1RUK - chains L and H; structure by X-ray diffraction, 1.40 A resolution.

# Chain L
Protein: immunoglobulin igg2a, light chain
From: Mus musculus
Notes: fragment: fab
UniProtKB: Q8K0F8 (Q8K0F8_MOUSE); the construct lacks a stretch of the UniProt sequence, so the offset changes along the chain: 1-27 = UniProt 21-47; 28-214 = UniProt 53-239
Sequence (219 residues; row label = number of the first residue in the row; a row labelled like 27A-27E holds insertion residues (27A, then the next letters in order)):
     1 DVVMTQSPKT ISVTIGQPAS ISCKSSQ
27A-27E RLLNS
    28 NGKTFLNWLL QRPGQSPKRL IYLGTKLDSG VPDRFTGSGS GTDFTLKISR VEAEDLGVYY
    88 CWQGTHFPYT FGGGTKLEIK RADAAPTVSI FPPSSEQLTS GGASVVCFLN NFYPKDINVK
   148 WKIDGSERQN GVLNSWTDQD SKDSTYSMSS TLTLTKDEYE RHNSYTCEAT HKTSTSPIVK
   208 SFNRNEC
Cystine bridges: Cys-23/Cys-88, Cys-134/Cys-194
Ligand contacts: benzoic acid (BEZ): Phe-32, Trp-89, Gly-91, Tyr-96

# Chain H
Protein: immunoglobulin igg2a, heavy chain
From: Mus musculus
Notes: fragment: fab
UniProtKB: P01865 (GCAM_MOUSE); the construct has insertions or renumbered stretches relative to UniProt, so the offset changes along the chain: 115-130 = UniProt 1-16; 133-154 = UniProt 17-38; 162-169 = UniProt 41-48; 171-180 = UniProt 49-58; 5 more segments
Sequence (222 residues; row label = number of the first residue in the row; note: 15 numbers in that range are skipped by the numbering (no residue carries them; nothing is unmodelled there); a row labelled like 82A-82C holds insertion residues (82A, then the next letters in order)):
     1 RVQLQQSGPG LVKPSQSLSL TCTVTGYSIT SDFAW
   35A N
    36 WIRQFPGNKL EWMGYINYSG FTSHNPSLKS RISITRDTSK NQFFLQL
82A-82C NSV
    83 TTEDTATYYC AGLLWYDG
100A-100B GA
   101 GSWGQGTLVT VSAAKTTAPS VYPLAPVCGD
   133 TTGSSVTLGC LVKGYFPEPV TL
   156 TW
   162 NSGSLSSG
   171 VHTFPAVLQS
   183 DLYTLSSSVT VTSS
   198 TWP
   202 SQSIT
   208 CNVAHPASST KVDKKI
   226 EPRGPT
Cystine bridges: Cys-22/Cys-92, Cys-142/Cys-208
Ligand contacts: benzoic acid (BEZ): Ala-34, Asn-35A, Trp-47, Tyr-50, Leu-95, Leu-96, Trp-97, Gly-100

# How chain L and chain H interact
Residue-residue contacts (86):
  Lys-30(L) / Tyr-98(H)  hydrogen bond (side chain-backbone)
  Phe-32(L) / Tyr-98(H)
  Phe-32(L) / Asp-99(H)
  Asn-34(L) / Leu-95(H)
  Asn-34(L) / Gly-100(H)  hydrogen bond (side chain-backbone)
  Leu-36(L) / Trp-103(H)
  Gln-38(L) / Gln-39(H)  hydrogen bond
  Gln-38(L) / Tyr-91(H)
  Ser-43(L) / Tyr-91(H)
  Ser-43(L) / Trp-103(H)
  Ser-43(L) / Gly-104(H)  hydrogen bond (side chain-backbone)
  Ser-43(L) / Gln-105(H)  hydrogen bond (side chain-backbone)
  Pro-44(L) / Trp-103(H)
  Arg-46(L) / Arg-1(H)
  Arg-46(L) / Ala-100B(H)
  Arg-46(L) / Gly-101(H)  hydrogen bond (side chain-backbone)
  Arg-46(L) / Ser-102(H)
  Tyr-49(L) / Asp-99(H)
  Tyr-49(L) / Gly-100A(H)
  Leu-50(L) / Asp-99(H)
  Asp-55(L) / Gly-100A(H)
  Asp-55(L) / Ala-100B(H)  hydrogen bond (side chain-backbone)
  Ser-56(L) / Arg-1(H)  hydrogen bond
  Gly-57(L) / Arg-1(H)
  Val-85(L) / Asn-43(H)
  Tyr-87(L) / Gln-39(H)  hydrogen bond
  Tyr-87(L) / Asn-43(H)
  Tyr-87(L) / Leu-45(H)  hydrophobic
  Trp-89(L) / Leu-95(H)  hydrophobic
  Phe-94(L) / Ser-58(H)
  Phe-94(L) / His-59(H)
  Phe-94(L) / Pro-61(H)
  Pro-95(L) / Trp-47(H)  hydrophobic
  Pro-95(L) / Asn-60(H)
  Pro-95(L) / Pro-61(H)
  Tyr-96(L) / Trp-47(H)
  Tyr-96(L) / Tyr-50(H)  hydrophobic
  Phe-98(L) / Leu-45(H)  hydrophobic
  Phe-98(L) / Trp-47(H)
  Gly-100(L) / Asn-43(H)
  Val-115(L) / Asp-130(H)
  Ser-116(L) / Thr-139(H)
  Ile-117(L) / Val-127(H)
  Phe-118(L) / Leu-124(H)
  Phe-118(L) / Ala-125(H)
  Phe-118(L) / Pro-126(H)  hydrophobic
  Phe-118(L) / Thr-139(H)
  Pro-119(L) / Val-127(H)
  Pro-119(L) / Arg-228(H)
  Ser-121(L) / Tyr-122(H)
  Ser-121(L) / Pro-123(H)
  Glu-123(L) / Tyr-122(H)
  Glu-123(L) / Pro-123(H)
  Glu-123(L) / Lys-221(H)  salt bridge
  Gln-124(L) / Tyr-122(H)
  Gln-124(L) / Lys-145(H)
  Ser-131(L) / Leu-143(H)
  Ser-131(L) / Lys-145(H)
  Val-133(L) / Leu-124(H)  hydrophobic
  Phe-135(L) / Leu-124(H)  hydrophobic
  Phe-135(L) / Phe-174(H)  hydrophobic
  Phe-135(L) / Ser-188(H)
  Phe-135(L) / Ser-189(H)
  Phe-135(L) / Ser-190(H)
  Asn-137(L) / His-172(H)
  Asn-137(L) / Phe-174(H)
  Asn-137(L) / Ser-190(H)  hydrogen bond
  Asn-138(L) / His-172(H)  hydrogen bond
  Leu-160(L) / Gln-179(H)
  Asn-161(L) / Val-177(H)
  Ser-162(L) / Phe-174(H)
  Ser-162(L) / Pro-175(H)  hydrogen bond (side chain-backbone)
  Ser-162(L) / Val-177(H)
  Trp-163(L) / Pro-175(H)
  Thr-164(L) / Phe-174(H)
  Ser-174(L) / His-172(H)  hydrogen bond
  Ser-174(L) / Phe-174(H)
  Met-175(L) / Phe-174(H)
  Ser-176(L) / Phe-174(H)
  Ser-176(L) / Ser-188(H)  hydrogen bond
  Lys-207(L) / Asp-130(H)  salt bridge
  Phe-209(L) / Val-127(H)  hydrophobic
  Glu-213(L) / Arg-228(H)  hydrogen bond (backbone-side chain)
  Cys-214(L) / Val-127(H)
  Cys-214(L) / Cys-128(H)  disulfide
  Cys-214(L) / Arg-228(H)  hydrogen bond (backbone-side chain)
Other interface residues (no listed pair), chain L (51 interface residues in all): Gln-42, Ser-127, Asp-167, Thr-178, Thr-180
Other interface residues (no listed pair), chain H (51 interface residues in all): Ile-37, Gly-42, Glu-46, Gly-106, Leu-140, Gly-141, Thr-173, Gly-229
Disulfides between the chains: Cys-214(L)/Cys-128(H)

# Summary
The chain L/chain H interface involves 51 residues from each chain, with 1 disulfide bond, 16 hydrogen bonds
and 2 salt bridges. Among the polar pairs are Glu-123(L)/Lys-221(H), Lys-207(L)/Asp-130(H) and
Lys-30(L)/Tyr-98(H). Benzoic acid is bound between chain L and chain H.
Here chain L is immunoglobulin igg2a, light chain and chain H is immunoglobulin igg2a, heavy chain, both from
Mus musculus. Entry 1RUK (Crystal structure (C) of native cationic cyclization antibody 4C6 fab at pH 4.6 with
a data ...) was determined by X-ray diffraction, deposited together with 1RU9, 1RUA, 1RUL, 1RUM, 1RUP, 1RUQ
and 1RUR.
